Entry 2DXN (X-ray diffraction, 2.92 A resolution); this record covers chains A and B.

Chain A (and B):
Name: Phosphohydrolase
Organism: Enterobacter aerogenes
Notes: EC 3.1.4.46; chain B of this document is another copy of the same molecule, construct and numbering; everything in this record applies to it too
UniProt: Q6XBH1 (Q6XBH1_ENTAE); residues 1-274 here = UniProt positions 1-274
Amino-acid sequence (274 residues; each row starts with the number of its first residue):
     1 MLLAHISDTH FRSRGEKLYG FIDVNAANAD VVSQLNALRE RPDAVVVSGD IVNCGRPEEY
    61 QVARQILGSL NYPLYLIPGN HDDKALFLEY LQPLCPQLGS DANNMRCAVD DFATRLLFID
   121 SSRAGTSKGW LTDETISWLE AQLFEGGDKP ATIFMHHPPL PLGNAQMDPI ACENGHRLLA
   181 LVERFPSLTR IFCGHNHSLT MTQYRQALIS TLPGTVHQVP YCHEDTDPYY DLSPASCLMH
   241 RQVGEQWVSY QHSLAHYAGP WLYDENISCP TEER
Not modelled in the structure: 272-274
Ion coordination: Zn2+ site 1: Asp-8, His-10, Asp-50, His-197; Zn2+ site 2: Asp-50, Asn-80, His-156, His-195

Chain A / chain B interface:
Cross-chain cystine bridges: Cys-54(A)/Cys-269(B), Cys-269(A)/Cys-54(B)
Pairs across the interface - 128 pairs, chain A then chain B:
  Tyr-19(A) / Tyr-263(B)
  Tyr-19(A) / Ile-267(B)  hydrophobic
  Tyr-19(A) / Ser-268(B)
  Phe-21(A) / Trp-261(B)  hydrophobic
  Glu-40(A) / Cys-222(B)
  Glu-40(A) / His-223(B)  hydrogen bond (side chain-backbone)
  Glu-40(A) / Glu-224(B)
  Asn-53(A) / Ser-268(B)  hydrogen bond
  Asn-53(A) / Cys-269(B)
  Cys-54(A) / Ser-268(B)
  Cys-54(A) / Cys-269(B)  disulfide
  Arg-56(A) / Cys-269(B)
  Arg-56(A) / Pro-270(B)  hydrogen bond (side chain-backbone)
  Leu-160(A) / Gln-246(B)
  Leu-162(A) / Val-243(B)
  Leu-162(A) / Val-248(B)
  Gly-163(A) / Val-243(B)
  Thr-189(A) / Gln-203(B)
  Arg-190(A) / Gln-203(B)  hydrogen bond
  Leu-199(A) / Leu-199(B)  hydrophobic
  Leu-199(A) / Ser-249(B)
  Leu-199(A) / Tyr-250(B)
  Leu-199(A) / Gln-251(B)  hydrogen bond (backbone-backbone)
  Thr-200(A) / Ser-249(B)
  Thr-200(A) / Tyr-250(B)
  Met-201(A) / Met-201(B)  hydrophobic
  Met-201(A) / Leu-238(B)  hydrophobic
  Met-201(A) / Trp-247(B)
  Met-201(A) / Val-248(B)
  Met-201(A) / Ser-249(B)  hydrogen bond (backbone-backbone)
  Thr-202(A) / Leu-208(B)
  Thr-202(A) / Gln-246(B)  hydrogen bond
  Thr-202(A) / Trp-247(B)  hydrogen bond (side chain-backbone)
  Thr-202(A) / Val-248(B)
  Gln-203(A) / Arg-190(B)  hydrogen bond (backbone-side chain)
  Gln-203(A) / Gln-203(B)
  Gln-203(A) / Arg-205(B)
  Gln-203(A) / Gln-206(B)
  Gln-203(A) / Ala-207(B)  hydrogen bond (side chain-backbone)
  Gln-203(A) / Leu-208(B)
  Gln-203(A) / Gln-246(B)
  Tyr-204(A) / Gln-246(B)
  Arg-205(A) / Gln-206(B)
  Gln-206(A) / Gln-203(B)  hydrogen bond (backbone-side chain)
  Gln-206(A) / Arg-205(B)
  Leu-208(A) / Thr-202(B)
  Leu-208(A) / Leu-208(B)  hydrophobic
  Ser-210(A) / Met-201(B)
  Tyr-221(A) / Arg-241(B)
  Tyr-221(A) / Val-243(B)
  Tyr-221(A) / Val-248(B)
  Tyr-221(A) / Tyr-250(B)
  Cys-222(A) / Glu-40(B)
  His-223(A) / Glu-40(B)  hydrogen bond (backbone-side chain)
  His-223(A) / Arg-241(B)
  Glu-224(A) / Glu-40(B)  hydrogen bond (backbone-side chain)
  Pro-228(A) / Trp-261(B)
  Pro-228(A) / Leu-262(B)
  Pro-228(A) / Tyr-263(B)  hydrogen bond (backbone-backbone)
  Tyr-229(A) / Pro-260(B)  hydrophobic
  Tyr-229(A) / Trp-261(B)
  Tyr-229(A) / Leu-262(B)  hydrophobic
  Tyr-230(A) / Pro-260(B)
  Tyr-230(A) / Trp-261(B)  hydrogen bond (backbone-backbone)
  Tyr-230(A) / Leu-262(B)
  Tyr-230(A) / Tyr-263(B)
  Asp-231(A) / Tyr-257(B)
  Asp-231(A) / Ala-258(B)
  Asp-231(A) / Pro-260(B)
  Asp-231(A) / Trp-261(B)
  Leu-232(A) / Tyr-257(B)
  Leu-232(A) / Ala-258(B)  hydrogen bond (backbone-backbone)
  Leu-232(A) / Trp-261(B)
  Ser-233(A) / Tyr-257(B)
  Pro-234(A) / Pro-234(B)  hydrophobic
  Pro-234(A) / Ser-253(B)
  Pro-234(A) / Ala-255(B)  hydrophobic
  Leu-238(A) / Met-201(B)  hydrophobic
  Arg-241(A) / Tyr-221(B)
  Arg-241(A) / His-223(B)  hydrogen bond
  Val-243(A) / Leu-162(B)
  Val-243(A) / Gly-163(B)
  Gln-246(A) / Leu-160(B)
  Gln-246(A) / Thr-202(B)
  Gln-246(A) / Gln-203(B)
  Gln-246(A) / Tyr-204(B)
  Trp-247(A) / Thr-202(B)  hydrogen bond (backbone-side chain)
  Val-248(A) / Leu-162(B)
  Val-248(A) / Met-201(B)
  Val-248(A) / Thr-202(B)
  Val-248(A) / Tyr-221(B)
  Ser-249(A) / Leu-199(B)
  Ser-249(A) / Thr-200(B)
  Ser-249(A) / Met-201(B)  hydrogen bond (backbone-backbone)
  Tyr-250(A) / Leu-199(B)
  Tyr-250(A) / Thr-200(B)
  Tyr-250(A) / Tyr-221(B)
  Gln-251(A) / Leu-199(B)  hydrogen bond (backbone-backbone)
  Gln-251(A) / Gln-251(B)  hydrogen bond
  Ser-253(A) / Pro-234(B)
  Tyr-257(A) / Asp-231(B)
  Tyr-257(A) / Leu-232(B)
  Tyr-257(A) / Ser-233(B)
  Ala-258(A) / Asp-231(B)
  Ala-258(A) / Leu-232(B)  hydrogen bond (backbone-backbone)
  Pro-260(A) / Tyr-229(B)  hydrophobic
  Pro-260(A) / Tyr-230(B)
  Trp-261(A) / Phe-21(B)  hydrophobic
  Trp-261(A) / Pro-228(B)
  Trp-261(A) / Tyr-229(B)
  Trp-261(A) / Tyr-230(B)  hydrogen bond (backbone-backbone)
  Trp-261(A) / Asp-231(B)
  Trp-261(A) / Leu-232(B)
  Leu-262(A) / Asp-227(B)
  Leu-262(A) / Pro-228(B)
  Leu-262(A) / Tyr-229(B)  hydrophobic
  Leu-262(A) / Tyr-230(B)
  Tyr-263(A) / Tyr-19(B)
  Tyr-263(A) / Pro-228(B)  hydrogen bond (backbone-backbone)
  Tyr-263(A) / Tyr-230(B)
  Ile-267(A) / Tyr-19(B)  hydrophobic
  Ser-268(A) / Tyr-19(B)
  Ser-268(A) / Asn-53(B)  hydrogen bond (backbone-side chain)
  Ser-268(A) / Cys-54(B)  hydrogen bond (backbone-side chain)
  Cys-269(A) / Asn-53(B)
  Cys-269(A) / Cys-54(B)  disulfide
  Cys-269(A) / Arg-56(B)  hydrogen bond (backbone-side chain)
  Pro-270(A) / Arg-56(B)  hydrogen bond (backbone-side chain)
Interface residues without a listed pair, chain A (60 interface residues in all): Arg-12, His-81, Phe-192, Asp-225, Asp-227, Ala-255, Gly-259, Thr-271
Interface residues without a listed pair, chain B (61 interface residues in all): Arg-12, Leu-18, His-81, Phe-192, Ser-210, Asp-225, Gly-259, Thr-271

Summary:
60 residues of chain A and 61 residues of chain B are in contact, with 2 disulfide bonds and 28 hydrogen
bonds. Polar pairs include Glu-40(A)/His-223(B), Asn-53(A)/Ser-268(B) and Arg-56(A)/Pro-270(B). Asp-8(A),
His-10(A), Asp-50(A) and His-197(A) form the Zn2+ site 1.
Both chains are Phosphohydrolase (Enterobacter aerogenes). Entry 2DXN (Glycerophosphodiesterase from
Enterobacter aerogenes) was determined by X-ray diffraction, deposited together with 2DXL.
